4V93 - chains A3 and B4 of the 180 polymer chains in the assembly; structure by electron microscopy, 8.10 A resolution (very low resolution: no residue pairs are listed; an interface is given only as per-side residue counts).

[Chain A3]
Name: Extracellular globin-4
Source organism: Lumbricus terrestris
UniProt: P13579 (GLB4_LUMTE); numbering as in UniProt (aligned over 5-151)
Chain sequence (147 residues; each row starts with the number of its first residue):
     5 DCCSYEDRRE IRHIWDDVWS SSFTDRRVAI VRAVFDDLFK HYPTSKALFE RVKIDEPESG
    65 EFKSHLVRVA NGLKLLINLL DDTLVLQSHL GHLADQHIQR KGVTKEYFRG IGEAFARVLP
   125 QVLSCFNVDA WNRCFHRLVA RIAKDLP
Sequence notes: conflict Lys78 (Asp in P13579)
Curated features (UniProtKB/Swiss-Prot):
  - binding site (heme b): His101

[Chain B4]
Name: Extracellular globin-3
Source organism: Lumbricus terrestris
UniProt: P11069 (GLB3_LUMTE); residues -16 to 153 here correspond to UniProt positions 1-170 (UniProt number = residue number + 17)
Chain sequence (170 residues; each row starts with the number of its first residue; numbers below 1 keep their minus sign (Met-16 is residue -16)):
   -16 MLRQLLVLVG LAVVCLADEH EHCCSEEDHR IVQKQWDILW RDTESSKIKI GFGRLLLTKL
    44 AKDIPEVNDL FKRVDIEHAE GPKFSAHALR ILNGLDLAIN LLDDPPALDA ALDHLAHQHE
   104 VREGVQKAHF KKFGEILATG LPQVLDDYDA LAWKSCLKGI LTKISSRLNA
Not modelled in the structure: -16 to 2, 152-153
Sequence notes: conflict Glu49 (Asp66 in P11069)
Curated features (UniProtKB/Swiss-Prot):
  - binding site (heme b): His102

[Chain A3 / chain B4 interface]
At this resolution (8 A) residue pairs are not listed: 11 residues of chain A3 and 11 of chain B4 lie at the interface.

[Overview]
The chain A3/chain B4 interface involves 11 residues from each chain. Curated annotation (UniProt) lists heme
b-binding residue His101(A3) on chain A3; heme b-binding residue His102(B4) on chain B4.
Chain A3 is Extracellular globin-4 and chain B4 is Extracellular globin-3, both from Lumbricus terrestris; the
structure, Fitted coordinates for Lumbricus terrestris hemoglobin cryo-EM complex (EMD-2627), was determined
by electron microscopy.
